Entry 3RK3 (X-ray diffraction, 3.50 A resolution); this record covers chains A and E of the 5 polymer chains in the assembly.

== Chain A ==
Molecule: Vamp2
Organism: Homo sapiens
Reference sequence: P63027 (VAMP2_HUMAN); numbering as in UniProt (aligned over 28-60)
Sequence (37 residues; row label = number of the first residue in the row):
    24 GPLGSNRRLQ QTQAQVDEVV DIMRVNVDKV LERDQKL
Unresolved in the structure: 24-26
Sequence notes: expression tag (24-27)
Swiss-Prot annotation at these positions:
  - site: Gln58, Lys59 (Microbial infection: Cleavage)
  - natural variant: Val43 (deletion: In NEDHAHM), Ile45 (deletion: In NEDHAHM)
  - mutagenesis: Ser28 (S28A: Significant loss of phosphorylation; when associated with A-61, A-75 and A-80), Glu41 (E41A: 70% reduction in cleavage by C.botulinum neurotoxin type F (BoNT/F, botF)), Val50 (V50D: 65% reduction in cleavage by BoNT/F), Val53 to Leu54 (98% reduction in cleavage by BoNT/F), Val53 (V53A: Wild-type cleavage by BoNT/F; V53D: 90% reduction in cleavage by BoNT/F)

== Chain E ==
Molecule: Complexin-1
Organism: Homo sapiens
Reference sequence: O14810 (CPLX1_HUMAN); numbering as in UniProt (aligned over 26-83)
Sequence (63 residues; row label = number of the first residue in the row):
    21 GPLGSKLPDA AKKFEEAQEA LRQAEEERKA KYAKMEAERE AVRQGIRDKY GIKKKEEREA
    81 EAQ
Unresolved in the structure: 21-23, 74-83
Sequence notes: expression tag (21-25); engineered mutation Leu27 (Asp in O14810), Phe34 (Glu in O14810), Ala37 (Arg in O14810)
Swiss-Prot annotation at these positions:
  - region: Arg48 to Tyr70 (Interaction with the SNARE complex)

== Chain A / chain E interface ==
Contacting residue pairs (9):
  Arg47(A) - Tyr70(E)
  Arg47(A) - Ile72(E)
  Asp51(A) - Arg67(E)  salt bridge
  Asp51(A) - Ile72(E)
  Leu54(A) - Arg67(E)
  Asp57(A) - Arg59(E)  salt bridge
  Asp57(A) - Arg63(E)  salt bridge
  Gln58(A) - Arg63(E)
  Leu60(A) - Arg59(E)  hydrogen bond (backbone-side chain)
Interface residues without a listed pair, chain A (7 interface residues in all): Val50
Interface residues without a listed pair, chain E (7 interface residues in all): Glu60, Ile66

== Summary ==
Chain A and chain E each contribute 7 residues to their interface; the contacts include 1 hydrogen bond and 3
salt bridges. Polar pairs include Asp51(A)-Arg67(E), Asp57(A)-Arg59(E) and Asp57(A)-Arg63(E). UniProt lists 5
mutagenesis sites on chain A.
Here chain A is Vamp2 and chain E is Complexin-1, both from Homo sapiens. Entry 3RK3 (Truncated SNARE complex
with complexin) was determined by X-ray diffraction together with 3RK2 and 3RL0 from the same study.
